7O4L - chains 0 and 1 of the 17 polymer chains in the assembly; structure by electron microscopy, 3.40 A resolution.

== Chain 0 ==
Molecule: General transcription and DNA repair factor IIH helicase subunit XPD
Source organism: Saccharomyces cerevisiae (strain ATCC 204508 / S288c)
Notes: EC 3.6.4.12
UniProtKB: P06839 (RAD3_YEAST); residue numbers follow UniProt; this construct covers 1-778
Amino-acid sequence (778 residues; row label = number of the first residue in the row):
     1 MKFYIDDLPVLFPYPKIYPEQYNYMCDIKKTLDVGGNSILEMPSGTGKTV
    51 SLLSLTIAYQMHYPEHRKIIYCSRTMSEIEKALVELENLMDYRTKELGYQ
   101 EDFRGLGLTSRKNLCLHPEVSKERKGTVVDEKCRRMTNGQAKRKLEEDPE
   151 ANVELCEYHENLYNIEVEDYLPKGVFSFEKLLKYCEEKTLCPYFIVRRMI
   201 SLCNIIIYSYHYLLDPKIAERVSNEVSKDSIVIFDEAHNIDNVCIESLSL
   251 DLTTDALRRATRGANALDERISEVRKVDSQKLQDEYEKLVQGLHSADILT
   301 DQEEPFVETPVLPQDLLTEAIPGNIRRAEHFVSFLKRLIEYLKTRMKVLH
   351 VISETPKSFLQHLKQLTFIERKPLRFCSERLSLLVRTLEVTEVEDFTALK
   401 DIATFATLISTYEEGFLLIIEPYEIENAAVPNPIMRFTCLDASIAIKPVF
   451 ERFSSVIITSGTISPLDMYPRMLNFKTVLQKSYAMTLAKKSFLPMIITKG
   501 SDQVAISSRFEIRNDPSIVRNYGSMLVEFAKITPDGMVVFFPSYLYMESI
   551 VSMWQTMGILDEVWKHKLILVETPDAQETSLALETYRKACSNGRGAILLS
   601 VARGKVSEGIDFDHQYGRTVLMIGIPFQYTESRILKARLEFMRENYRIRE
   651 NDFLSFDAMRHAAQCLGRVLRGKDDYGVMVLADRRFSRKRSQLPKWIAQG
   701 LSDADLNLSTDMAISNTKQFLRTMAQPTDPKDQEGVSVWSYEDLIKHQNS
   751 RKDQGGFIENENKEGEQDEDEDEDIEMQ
Disordered / not traced: 753-778
Ion coordination: 4Fe-4S cluster Fe: Cys115, Cys133, Cys156, Cys191
Ligand contacts: 4Fe-4S cluster (SF4): Arg111, Cys115, Leu116, His117, Val120, Cys133, Thr137, Cys156, Tyr158, His159, Cys191, Phe194
Swiss-Prot annotation at these positions:
  - motif: Asp235 to His238 (DEAH box)
  - binding site (ATP): Met42 to Thr49
  - binding site ([4Fe-4S] cluster): Cys115, Cys133, Cys156, Cys191
  - mutagenesis: Lys48 (K48R/A: Loss of ATPase and DNA helicase activities but not ssDNA-binding or ATP-binding, impaired removal of pyrimidine dimers. Loss of RNA:DNA helicase. Extremely UV-sensitive), Arg111 (R111H: Intermediate level of UV-sensitivity), Cys115 (C115S: Extremely UV-sensitive), Glu236 (E236K: In rad3-1; abnormal sensitivity to UV irradiation, defective excision of damaged DNA bases ...), Gly461 (G461R: In rad3-2; abnormal sensitivity to UV irradiation, defective excision of damaged DNA bases)

== Chain 1 ==
Molecule: General transcription and DNA repair factor IIH subunit TFB1
Source organism: Saccharomyces cerevisiae (strain ATCC 204508 / S288c)
UniProtKB: P32776 (TFB1_YEAST); residues 1-642 here = UniProt positions 1-642
Amino-acid sequence (645 residues; each row starts with the number of its first residue; numbers below 1 keep their minus sign (Gly-2 is residue -2)):
    -2 GGSMSHSGAAIFEKVSGIIAINEDVSPAELTWRSTDGDKVHTVVLSTIDK
    48 LQATPASSEKMMLRLIGKVDESKKRKDNEGNEVVPKPQRHMFSFNNRTVM
    98 DNIKMTLQQIISRYKDADIYEEKRRREESAQHTETPMSSSSVTAGTPTPH
   148 LDTPQLNNGAPLINTAKLDDSLSKEKLLTNLKLQQSLLKGNKVLMKVFQE
   198 TVINAGLPPSEFWSTRIPLLRAFALSTSQKVGPYNVLSTIKPVASSENKV
   248 NVNLSREKILNIFENYPIVKKAYTDNVPKNFKEPEFWARFFSSKLFRKLR
   298 GEKIMQNDRGDVIIDRYLTLDQEFDRKDDDMLLHPVKKIIDLDGNIQDDP
   348 VVRGNRPDFTMQPGVDINGNSDGTVDILKGMNRLSEKMIMALKNEYSRTN
   398 LQNKSNITNDEEDEDNDERNELKIDDLNESYKTNYAIIHLKRNAHEKTTD
   448 NDAKSSADSIKNADLKVSNQQMLQQLSLVMDNLINKLDLNQVVPNNEVSN
   498 KINKRVITAIKINAKQAKHNNVNSALGSFVDNTSQANELEVKSTLPIDLL
   548 ESCRMLHTTCCEFLKHFYIHFQSGEQKQASTVKKLYNHLKDCIEKLNELF
   598 QDVLNGDGESMSNTCTAYLKPVLNSITLATHKYDEYFNEYNNNSN
Disordered / not traced: -2 to 0, 67-82, 122-166, 241-244, 394-412, 447-462, 518-535, 640-642
Differences from the reference sequence: expression tag (-2 to 0)
Swiss-Prot annotation at these positions:
  - modified residue: Thr150 (Phosphothreonine)

== How chain 0 and chain 1 interact ==
Residue-residue contacts (145; chain 0 residue first):
  Phe12(0) - Leu424(1)  hydrophobic
  Tyr14(0) - Lys420(1)
  Tyr14(0) - Ile421(1)  hydrogen bond (side chain-backbone)
  Tyr14(0) - Leu424(1)
  Pro15(0) - Leu424(1)
  Pro15(0) - Asn425(1)
  Pro15(0) - Glu426(1)
  Lys16(0) - Leu424(1)
  Lys16(0) - Asn425(1)  hydrogen bond (side chain-backbone)
  Lys16(0) - Glu426(1)  salt bridge
  Lys16(0) - Ser427(1)
  Tyr18(0) - Ile421(1)
  Tyr18(0) - Asp423(1)  hydrogen bond
  Tyr18(0) - Leu424(1)  hydrophobic
  Gln21(0) - Leu424(1)
  Thr75(0) - Asn342(1)
  Met76(0) - Lys335(1)
  Met76(0) - Gly341(1)
  Met76(0) - Asn342(1)  hydrogen bond (backbone-side chain)
  Met76(0) - Asp345(1)
  Ser77(0) - Ile336(1)
  Ser77(0) - Asn342(1)  hydrogen bond (backbone-side chain)
  Glu80(0) - Ile336(1)
  Lys81(0) - Ile336(1)
  Lys81(0) - Leu419(1)
  Val84(0) - Glu415(1)
  Val84(0) - Arg416(1)
  Val84(0) - Leu419(1)  hydrophobic
  Glu85(0) - Leu419(1)
  Glu87(0) - Arg416(1)  salt bridge
  Asn88(0) - Lys420(1)  hydrogen bond
  Thr109(0) - Asp345(1)  hydrogen bond
  Ser110(0) - Gln344(1)  hydrogen bond (side chain-backbone)
  Ser110(0) - Asp345(1)  hydrogen bond (backbone-side chain)
  Ser110(0) - Pro347(1)
  Lys112(0) - Asp340(1)  salt bridge
  Lys112(0) - Gln344(1)
  Asn113(0) - Lys335(1)
  Asn113(0) - Gly341(1)
  Asn113(0) - Asp345(1)
  Gly126(0) - Gln344(1)  hydrogen bond (backbone-side chain)
  Gly126(0) - Pro347(1)
  Thr127(0) - Pro347(1)  hydrogen bond (side chain-backbone)
  Asp130(0) - Pro347(1)
  Ser209(0) - Asp345(1)  hydrogen bond
  His211(0) - Asp346(1)
  Tyr212(0) - Asp345(1)
  Asp215(0) - Asp346(1)
  Lys217(0) - Val348(1)
  Lys217(0) - Arg350(1)
  Ile218(0) - Asp346(1)
  Ile218(0) - Val348(1)  hydrophobic
  Glu246(0) - Val349(1)
  Glu246(0) - Gly351(1)  hydrogen bond (side chain-backbone)
  Ser249(0) - Arg350(1)
  Ser249(0) - Asn352(1)  hydrogen bond
  Leu250(0) - Arg350(1)
  Leu250(0) - Asn352(1)  hydrogen bond (backbone-side chain)
  Asp251(0) - Asn352(1)  hydrogen bond
  Asp251(0) - Arg353(1)  hydrogen bond (side chain-backbone)
  Thr253(0) - Arg353(1)
  Glu308(0) - Val348(1)
  Thr404(0) - Arg350(1)  hydrogen bond
  Glu424(0) - Arg353(1)  salt bridge
  Asn427(0) - Val362(1)
  Asn427(0) - Asp363(1)
  Asn427(0) - Ile364(1)
  Ala428(0) - Ile364(1)
  Ala429(0) - Ile364(1)  hydrogen bond (backbone-backbone)
  Ile434(0) - Arg353(1)
  Arg436(0) - Asn352(1)
  Arg436(0) - Arg353(1)  hydrogen bond (side chain-backbone)
  Phe437(0) - Asn352(1)
  Thr438(0) - Asn352(1)
  Phe510(0) - Phe356(1)  hydrophobic
  Ser543(0) - Thr357(1)
  Tyr544(0) - Thr357(1)  hydrogen bond (backbone-backbone)
  Tyr544(0) - Val372(1)
  Tyr544(0) - Leu375(1)
  Leu545(0) - Phe356(1)  hydrophobic
  Leu545(0) - Thr357(1)  hydrogen bond (backbone-backbone)
  Leu545(0) - Gly361(1)
  Glu548(0) - Pro360(1)
  Glu548(0) - Gly361(1)  hydrogen bond (side chain-backbone)
  Glu548(0) - Thr371(1)
  Glu548(0) - Val372(1)
  Glu548(0) - Leu375(1)
  Val551(0) - Leu375(1)  hydrophobic
  Val551(0) - Met378(1)  hydrophobic
  Ser552(0) - Lys300(1)  hydrogen bond
  Ser552(0) - Thr371(1)  hydrogen bond
  Gln555(0) - Gly298(1)
  Gln555(0) - Met378(1)
  Leu560(0) - Met378(1)  hydrophobic
  Asp561(0) - Ser235(1)
  Asp561(0) - Arg297(1)  salt bridge
  Trp564(0) - Asn232(1)
  Trp564(0) - Met378(1)
  Trp564(0) - Leu381(1)  hydrophobic
  Trp564(0) - Met385(1)  hydrophobic
  Leu568(0) - Met385(1)  hydrophobic
  Ile569(0) - Met378(1)
  Ile569(0) - Ser382(1)
  Leu570(0) - Asn379(1)
  Leu570(0) - Ser382(1)
  Val571(0) - Leu375(1)  hydrophobic
  Val571(0) - Asn379(1)  hydrogen bond (backbone-side chain)
  Ala576(0) - Asp340(1)
  Ala576(0) - Ile343(1)  hydrophobic
  Gln577(0) - Leu330(1)
  Glu578(0) - Lys376(1)  salt bridge
  Thr579(0) - Leu339(1)
  Ser580(0) - Asp338(1)
  Ser580(0) - Leu339(1)  hydrogen bond (side chain-backbone)
  Leu581(0) - Leu329(1)
  Leu581(0) - His331(1)
  Leu581(0) - Val333(1)  hydrophobic
  Leu581(0) - Glu383(1)
  Ala582(0) - Glu383(1)
  Glu584(0) - Val333(1)
  Glu584(0) - Lys334(1)
  Glu584(0) - Ile337(1)
  Thr585(0) - Ser382(1)
  Thr585(0) - Glu383(1)
  Thr585(0) - Ile386(1)
  Arg587(0) - Ile337(1)
  Lys588(0) - Ile386(1)
  Lys588(0) - Lys390(1)
  Ala589(0) - Ile386(1)
  Asn592(0) - Ile386(1)
  Asn592(0) - Leu389(1)
  Arg594(0) - Pro230(1)  hydrogen bond (side chain-backbone)
  Arg594(0) - Tyr231(1)
  Arg594(0) - Met385(1)
  Val601(0) - Met358(1)  hydrophobic
  Ile610(0) - Ile337(1)
  Ile610(0) - Leu339(1)  hydrophobic
  Asp613(0) - Glu418(1)
  Tyr629(0) - Asp355(1)
  Tyr629(0) - Phe356(1)  hydrophobic
  Ser632(0) - Asp355(1)  hydrogen bond
  Arg671(0) - Leu419(1)
  Gly672(0) - Ile421(1)
  Lys673(0) - Asp423(1)
  Asp674(0) - Asp423(1)
Also at the interface, not in a pair above, chain 0 (103 interface residues in all): Ile17, Gly47, Ile79, Asp91, Arg124, Lys125, Ser177, Phe178, Glu179, Leu182, Ile425, Glu426, Thr573, Pro574, Asp575, Leu583, Arg603, Lys605, Val606, Tyr616, Ile634, Val738
Also at the interface, not in a pair above, chain 1 (68 interface residues in all): Glu299, Gln359, Ile374, Asn413

== Summary ==
Chain 0 and chain 1 form an interface of 103 and 68 residues respectively; the contacts include 29 hydrogen
bonds and 6 salt bridges. Among the polar pairs are Lys16(0)-Glu426(1), Glu87(0)-Arg416(1) and
Lys112(0)-Asp340(1). Ligands of chain 0: 4Fe-4S cluster.
Here chain 0 is General transcription and DNA repair factor IIH helicase subunit XPD and chain 1 is General
transcription and DNA repair factor IIH subunit TFB1, both from Saccharomyces cerevisiae (strain ATCC 204508 /
S288c). Entry 7O4L (Yeast TFIIH in the expanded state within the pre-initiation complex) was determined by
electron microscopy together with 7O4I, 7O4J, 7O4K, 7O72, 7O73 and 7O75 from the same study.
